PDB entry 2INN | X-ray diffraction, 2.70 A resolution | chains A and F of the 7 polymer chains in the assembly

== Chain A ==
Molecule: Phenol hydroxylase component phN
Organism: Pseudomonas stutzeri
UniProtKB: Q84AQ2 (Q84AQ2_PSEST); numbering as in UniProt (aligned over 1-511)
Sequence (511 residues; each row starts with the number of its first residue):
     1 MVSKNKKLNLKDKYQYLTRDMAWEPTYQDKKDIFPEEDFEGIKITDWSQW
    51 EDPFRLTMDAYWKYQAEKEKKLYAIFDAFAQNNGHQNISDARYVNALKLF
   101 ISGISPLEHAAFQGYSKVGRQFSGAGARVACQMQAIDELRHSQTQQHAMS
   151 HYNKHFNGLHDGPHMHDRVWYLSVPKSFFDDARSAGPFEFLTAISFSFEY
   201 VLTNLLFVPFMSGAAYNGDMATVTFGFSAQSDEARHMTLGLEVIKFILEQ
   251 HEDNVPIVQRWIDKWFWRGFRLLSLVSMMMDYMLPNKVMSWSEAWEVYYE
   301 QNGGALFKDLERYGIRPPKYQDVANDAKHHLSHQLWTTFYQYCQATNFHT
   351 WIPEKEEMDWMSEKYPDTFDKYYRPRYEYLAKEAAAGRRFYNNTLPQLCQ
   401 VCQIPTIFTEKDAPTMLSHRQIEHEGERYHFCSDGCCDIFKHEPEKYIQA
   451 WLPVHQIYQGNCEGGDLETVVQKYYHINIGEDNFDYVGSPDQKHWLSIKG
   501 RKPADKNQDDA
Disordered / not traced: 1-3, 500-511
Sequence notes: modified residue (1, 21, 58, 133, 149, 165, 211, 220, 237, 278-280, 283, 289, 358, 361, 416); conflict Asp510 (Ala in Q84AQ2)
Modified positions: Mse1 (selenomethionine); Mse21, Mse58, Mse133, Mse149, Mse165, Mse211, Mse220, Mse237, Mse278, Mse279, Mse280, Mse283, Mse289, Mse358, Mse361, Mse416 (selenomethionine; parent Met)
Metal / ion sites: Fe ion site 1: Glu108, Glu138, His141; Fe ion site 2: Glu138, Glu199, Glu233, His236; Zn2+: Cys399, Cys402, Cys432, Cys436
Reported in the primary citation:
  - Fe ion coordination: Glu108, Glu138, His141, Glu199, Glu233, His236
  - contacts within the chain: Ser105-Glu108 (hydrogen bond), Gln134-Glu199 (hydrogen bond), Glu108-Gln145 (hydrogen bond), Gln134-Arg235 (water-mediated contact)
  - conformationally variable residues (side-chain flip): Ala193 to Leu202, Thr203, Asn204, Phe207, Phe225 to Ser231
  - specificity-determining residues: Leu107 (proposed by the authors, not directly observed)

== Chain F ==
Molecule: Phenol hydroxylase component phO
Organism: Pseudomonas stutzeri
UniProtKB: Q84AQ1 (Q84AQ1_PSEST); numbering as in UniProt (aligned over 1-119)
Sequence (119 residues; row label = number of the first residue in the row):
     1 MSVNALYDYKFEPKDKVENFHGMQLLYVYWPDHLLFCAPFALLVQPGMTF
    51 SALVDEILKPATAAHPDSAKADFLNAEWLLNDEPFTPKADASLKEQGIDH
   101 KSMLTVTTPGLKGMANAGY
Disordered / not traced: 1
Sequence notes: modified residue (1, 23, 48, 103, 114)
Modified positions: Mse1 (selenomethionine); Mse23, Mse48, Mse103, Mse114 (selenomethionine; parent Met)

== Chain A / chain F interface ==
Pairs across the interface (83; chain A residue first):
  Phe39(A) with Asn4(F); Ala5(F), hydrophobic; Leu6(F), hydrophobic
  Thr338(A) with Cys37(F), hydrogen bond
  Gln341(A) with Leu35(F); Phe36(F); Cys37(F), hydrogen bond (side chain-backbone)
  Tyr342(A) with Cys37(F), hydrophobic
  Lys371(A) with Ala117(F)
  Tyr372(A) with Ala117(F), hydrophobic
  Pro375(A) with Ala115(F), hydrophobic
  Arg376(A) with Leu34(F); Tyr119(F)
  Tyr379(A) with Leu35(F), hydrophobic; Ala64(F), hydrogen bond (side chain-backbone); Pro66(F); Mse114(F), hydrophobic; Tyr119(F), hydrophobic
  Leu380(A) with Tyr119(F)
  Phe390(A) with Leu35(F); Phe36(F), hydrophobic; Ala64(F), hydrophobic
  Asn392(A) with Phe36(F); Phe40(F)
  Thr394(A) with Phe40(F); Leu42(F); Ala61(F)
  Leu395(A) with Phe40(F); Ala41(F), hydrogen bond (backbone-backbone)
  Pro396(A) with Pro39(F); Ala41(F)
  Gln397(A) with Tyr27(F); Pro39(F), hydrogen bond (backbone-backbone); Ala41(F); Mse103(F)
  Thr406(A) with Cys37(F); Ala38(F); Pro39(F)
  Ile407(A) with Cys37(F); Ala38(F), hydrophobic
  Thr415(A) with Leu34(F); Ala117(F); Gly118(F)
  Leu417(A) with Tyr29(F), hydrogen bond (backbone-side chain); Leu34(F), hydrophobic; Pro39(F)
  His419(A) with Mse103(F)
  Gln421(A) with Asn81(F), hydrogen bond; Asp82(F)
  Glu427(A) with Lys16(F)
  Arg428(A) with Asn81(F); Asp99(F), salt bridge; Lys101(F), hydrogen bond (backbone-side chain)
  Tyr429(A) with Pro13(F); Lys101(F)
  His430(A) with Tyr27(F); Lys101(F), hydrogen bond (side chain-backbone); Mse103(F)
  His442(A) with Ser2(F), hydrogen bond (backbone-backbone)
  Glu443(A) with Val3(F)
  Glu445(A) with Ser2(F); Val3(F), hydrogen bond (side chain-backbone); Tyr9(F)
  Lys446(A) with Tyr9(F)
  Ile448(A) with Phe11(F); Pro13(F); Lys14(F), hydrogen bond (backbone-backbone)
  Gln449(A) with Tyr9(F), hydrogen bond; Phe11(F); Lys14(F), hydrogen bond (backbone-side chain)
  Val454(A) with Ala41(F), hydrophobic
  His455(A) with Asp15(F), salt bridge; Phe20(F); Leu25(F); Tyr27(F), hydrogen bond
  Tyr458(A) with Leu25(F), hydrophobic; Ala41(F), hydrogen bond (side chain-backbone); Leu43(F), hydrophobic
  Gln459(A) with Lys14(F), hydrogen bond (side chain-backbone); Asp15(F), hydrogen bond; Asn19(F); Phe20(F); His21(F), hydrogen bond (backbone-side chain)
Other interface residues (no listed pair), chain A (45 interface residues in all): Pro35, Glu40, Pro405, Pro414, Mse416, Ala450, Trp451, Leu452, Gln456
Other interface residues (no listed pair), chain F (44 interface residues in all): Lys10, Asp32, His100, Ser102

== In short ==
The interface between chain A and chain F involves 45 residues on one side and 44 on the other, with 19
hydrogen bonds and 2 salt bridges. Polar contacts include Arg428(A)-Asp99(F), His455(A)-Asp15(F) and
Thr338(A)-Cys37(F). From the paper: Fe ion coordination by Glu108(A), Glu138(A) and His141(A) among others;
the specificity determinant Leu107(A).
Chain A is Phenol hydroxylase component phN and chain F is Phenol hydroxylase component phO, both from
Pseudomonas stutzeri; the structure, Structure of the Phenol Hydroxyalse-Regulatory Protein Complex, was
determined by X-ray diffraction together with 2INP from the same study.
